3L9E - chains A and B; structure by X-ray diffraction, 2.05 A resolution.

[Chain A (and B)]
Protein: Superoxide dismutase [Cu-Zn]
From: Bombyx mori
Notes: EC 1.15.1.1; chain B of this document is another copy of the same molecule, construct and numbering; everything in this record applies to it too
UniProtKB: P82205 (SODC_BOMMO); residue numbers follow UniProt; this construct covers 1-154
Amino-acid sequence (154 residues; each row starts with the number of its first residue):
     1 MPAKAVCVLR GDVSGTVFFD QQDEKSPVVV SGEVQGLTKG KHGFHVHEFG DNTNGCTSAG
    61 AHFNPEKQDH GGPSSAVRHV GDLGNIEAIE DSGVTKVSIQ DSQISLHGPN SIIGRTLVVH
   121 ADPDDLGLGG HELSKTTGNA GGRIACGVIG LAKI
Cystine bridges: C56-C146
Metal / ion sites: Zn2+: H62, H70, H79, D82
Curated features (UniProtKB/Swiss-Prot):
  - binding site (Cu cation): H45, H47, H62, H120
  - binding site (Zn(2+)): H62, H70, H79, D82

[Interface between chain A and chain B]
Pairs across the interface - 37 pairs, chain A then chain B:
  V6(A) - G50(B)
  V6(A) - D51(B)
  V6(A) - T53(B)
  V8(A) - N52(B)
  V8(A) - T53(B)
  R10(A) - R10(B)
  R10(A) - N52(B)
  T16(A) - T53(B)
  F49(A) - L151(B)
  F49(A) - A152(B)
  F49(A) - K153(B)
  G50(A) - V6(B)
  G50(A) - G150(B)
  G50(A) - L151(B)  hydrogen bond (backbone-backbone)
  D51(A) - V6(B)
  N52(A) - V8(B)
  N52(A) - R10(B)
  T53(A) - V8(B)
  T53(A) - T16(B)
  I113(A) - I113(B)
  I113(A) - G114(B)
  I113(A) - L151(B)
  G114(A) - I113(B)
  G114(A) - G150(B)
  G114(A) - L151(B)  hydrogen bond (backbone-backbone)
  R115(A) - L151(B)
  V148(A) - V148(B)  hydrophobic
  G150(A) - G50(B)
  G150(A) - G114(B)
  L151(A) - F49(B)
  L151(A) - G50(B)  hydrogen bond (backbone-backbone)
  L151(A) - D51(B)
  L151(A) - I113(B)
  L151(A) - G114(B)  hydrogen bond (backbone-backbone)
  L151(A) - R115(B)
  A152(A) - F49(B)
  K153(A) - F49(B)
Also at the interface, not in a pair above, chain A (18 interface residues in all): I149
Also at the interface, not in a pair above, chain B (18 interface residues in all): I149

[Overview]
The chain A/chain B interface involves 18 residues from each chain, with 4 hydrogen bonds. Main-chain hydrogen
bonds include G50(A)-L151(B) and G114(A)-L151(B). H62(A), H70(A), H79(A) and D82(A) coordinate Zn2+. Curated
annotation (UniProt) lists 4 Cu cation-binding residues and 4 Zn2+-binding residues on chain A.
Chain A and chain B are both Superoxide dismutase [Cu-Zn] (Bombyx mori); the structure, Crystal structures of
holo and Cu-deficient Cu/ZnSOD from the silkworm Bombyx mori and the implications in ..., was determined by
X-ray diffraction, deposited together with 3L9Y.
